3AOI - chains A and C of the 8 polymer chains in the assembly; structure by X-ray diffraction, 4.30 A resolution (low resolution: residue-level contacts below are approximate; hydrogen-bond / salt-bridge calls are withheld).

[Chain A]
Molecule: DNA-directed RNA polymerase subunit alpha
Organism: Thermus thermophilus
Notes: EC 2.7.7.6
Reference sequence: Q5SHR6 (RPOA_THET8); residue numbers follow UniProt; this construct covers 1-315
Amino-acid sequence (315 residues; numbered 1 to 315; the number before each row is that of its first residue):
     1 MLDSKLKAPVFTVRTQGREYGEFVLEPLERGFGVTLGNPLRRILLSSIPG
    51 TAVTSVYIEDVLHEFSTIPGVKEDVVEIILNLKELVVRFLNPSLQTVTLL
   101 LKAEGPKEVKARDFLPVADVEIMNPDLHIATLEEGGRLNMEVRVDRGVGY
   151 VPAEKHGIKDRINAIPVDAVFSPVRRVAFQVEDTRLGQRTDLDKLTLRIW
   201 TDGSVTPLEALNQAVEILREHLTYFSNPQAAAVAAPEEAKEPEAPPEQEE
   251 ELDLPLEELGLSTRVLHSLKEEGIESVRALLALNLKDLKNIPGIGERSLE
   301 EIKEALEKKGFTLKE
Unresolved in the structure: 1-6, 230-315

[Chain C]
Molecule: DNA-directed RNA polymerase subunit beta
Organism: Thermus thermophilus
Notes: EC 2.7.7.6
Reference sequence: Q8RQE9 (RPOB_THET8); numbering as in UniProt (aligned over 1-1119)
Amino-acid sequence (1119 residues; numbered 1 to 1119; the number before each row is that of its first residue):
     1 MEIKRFGRIREVIPLPPLTEIQVESYRRALQADVPPEKRENVGIQAAFRE
    51 TFPIEEEDKGKGGLVLDFLEYRLGEPPFPQDECREKDLTYQAPLYARLQL
   101 IHKDTGLIKEDEVFLGHIPLMTEDGSFIINGADRVIVSQIHRSPGVYFTP
   151 DPARPGRYIASIIPLPKRGPWIDLEVEPNGVVSMKVNKRKFPLVLLLRVL
   201 GYDQETLARELGAYGELVQGLMDESVFAMRPEEALIRLFTLLRPGDPPKR
   251 DKAVAYVYGLIADPRRYDLGEAGRYKAEEKLGIRLSGRTLARFEDGEFKD
   301 EVFLPTLRYLFALTAGVPGHEVDDIDHLGNRRIRTVGELMTDQFRVGLAR
   351 LARGVRERMLMGSEDSLTPAKLVNSRPLEAAIREFFSRSQLSQFKDETNP
   401 LSSLRHKRRISALGPGGLTRERAGFDVRDVHRTHYGRICPVETPEGANIG
   451 LITSLAAYARVDELGFIRTPYRRVVGGVVTDEVVYMTATEEDRYTIAQAN
   501 TPLEGNRIAAERVVARRKGEPVIVSPEEVEFMDVSPKQVFSVNTNLIPFL
   551 EHDDANRALMGSNMQTQAVPLIRAQAPVVMTGLEERVVRDSLAALYAEED
   601 GEVAKVDGNRIVVRYEDGRLVEYPLRRFYRSNQGTALDQRPRVVVGQRVR
   651 KGDLLADGPASENGFLALGQNVLVAIMPFDGYNFEDAIVISEELLKRDFY
   701 TSIHIERYEIEARDTKLGPERITRDIPHLSEAALRDLDEEGVVRIGAEVK
   751 PGDILVGRTSFKGESEPTPEERLLRSIFGEKARDVKDTSLRVPPGEGGIV
   801 VRTVRLRRGDPGVELKPGVREVVRVYVAQKRKLQVGDKLANRHGNKGVVA
   851 KILPVEDMPHLPDGTPVDVILNPLGVPSRMNLGQILETHLGLAGYFLGQR
   901 YISPIFDGAKEPEIKELLAQAFEVYFGKRKGEGFGVDKREVEVLRRAEKL
   951 GLVTPGKTPEEQLKELFLQGKVVLYDGRTGEPIEGPIVVGQMFIMKLYHM
  1001 VEDKMHARSTGPYSLITQQPLGGKAQFGGQRFGEMEVWALEAYGAAHTLQ
  1051 EMLTLKSDDIEGRNAAYEAIIKGEDVPEPSVPESFRVLVKELQALALDVQ
  1101 TLDEKDNPVDIFEGLASKR
Unresolved in the structure: 57-62, 763-785, 1113-1119

[Chain A / chain C interface]
Contacting residue pairs - 70 pairs, chain A then chain C:
  Arg14(A) with Phe934(C)
  Glu22(A) with Phe934(C)
  Asn38(A) with Gly977(C); Arg978(C); Thr979(C); Gly980(C)
  Arg41(A) with His860(C)
  Arg42(A) with Asp857(C); Gly977(C); Arg978(C)
  Ser46(A) with Glu856(C)
  Leu62(A) with Ile745(C)
  His63(A) with Ile799(C); Val801(C)
  Glu64(A) with Lys830(C)
  Phe65(A) with Phe628(C); Ile703(C); Ile799(C); Val801(C); Ala828(C); Gln829(C)
  Thr67(A) with Gly608(C); Asn609(C); Arg627(C)
  Pro69(A) with Asp607(C)
  Gly70(A) with Asp607(C)
  Val71(A) with Gly608(C)
  Lys72(A) with Gly608(C); Pro641(C); Arg642(C); Val643(C)
  Asp74(A) with Arg640(C)
  Glu77(A) with Arg640(C)
  Ile79(A) with Lys830(C)
  Lys83(A) with Lys696(C); Asp698(C)
  Glu133(A) with Lys605(C); Val606(C); Asp607(C); Arg610(C)
  Tyr150(A) with Leu695(C); Lys696(C)
  Ala153(A) with Lys832(C)
  Glu154(A) with Lys832(C)
  Asn163(A) with Arg744(C)
  Asp168(A) with Asp698(C); Lys832(C)
  Arg175(A) with Arg697(C)
  Arg176(A) with Asp863(C); Gly864(C); Thr865(C)
  Val177(A) with Gly864(C)
  Ala178(A) with Pro862(C); Gly864(C)
  Phe179(A) with Asp937(C); Gly980(C)
  Gln180(A) with Arg929(C); Gly935(C); Val936(C); Asp937(C); Glu940(C)
  Val181(A) with Asp937(C); Lys938(C)
  Glu182(A) with Phe934(C); Gly935(C); Lys938(C)
  Asp183(A) with Lys938(C)
  Leu192(A) with Lys938(C)
  Thr196(A) with Phe934(C)
  Arg198(A) with Phe934(C)
Other interface residues (no listed pair), chain A (48 interface residues in all): Arg30, Val34, Leu45, Ser66, Val76, Leu80, Lys159, Ile162, Val170, Asp193, Trp200
Other interface residues (no listed pair), chain C (55 interface residues in all): Ile572, Arg573, Asp638, Val644, Val645, Gly746, Glu748, Val800, Val855, Pro866, Tyr975, Glu981

[Summary]
Chain A and chain C form an interface of 48 and 55 residues respectively.
Chain A is DNA-directed RNA polymerase subunit alpha and chain C is DNA-directed RNA polymerase subunit beta,
both from Thermus thermophilus; the structure, RNA polymerase-Gfh1 complex (Crystal type 2), was determined by
X-ray diffraction, deposited together with 3AOH.
